PDB entry 3SBO | X-ray diffraction, 3.20 A resolution | chains C and E of the 6 polymer chains in the assembly

== Chain C (and E) ==
Name: NADP-specific glutamate dehydrogenase
Organism: Escherichia coli
Notes: EC 1.4.1.4; chain E of this document is another copy of the same molecule, construct and numbering; everything in this record applies to it too
UniProtKB: P00370 (DHE4_ECOLI); residues 1-447 here = UniProt positions 1-447
Chain sequence (447 residues; each row starts with the number of its first residue):
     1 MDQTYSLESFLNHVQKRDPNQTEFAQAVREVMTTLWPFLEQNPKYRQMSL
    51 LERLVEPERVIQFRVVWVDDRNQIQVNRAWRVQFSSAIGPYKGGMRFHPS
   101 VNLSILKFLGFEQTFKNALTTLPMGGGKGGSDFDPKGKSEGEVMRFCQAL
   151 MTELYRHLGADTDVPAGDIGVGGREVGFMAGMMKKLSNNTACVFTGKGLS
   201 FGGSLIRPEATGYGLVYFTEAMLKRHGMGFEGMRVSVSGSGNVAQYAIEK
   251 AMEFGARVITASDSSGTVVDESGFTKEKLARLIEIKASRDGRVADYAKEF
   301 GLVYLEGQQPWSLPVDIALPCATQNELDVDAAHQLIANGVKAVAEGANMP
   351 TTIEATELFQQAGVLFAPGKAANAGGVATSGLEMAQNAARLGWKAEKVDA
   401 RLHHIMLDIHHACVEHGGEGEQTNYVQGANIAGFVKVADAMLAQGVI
Unresolved in the structure: 1-5 (chain E: 1-5, 308)

== Interface between chain C and chain E ==
Residue-residue contacts (16):
  T152(C) with K185(E); L186(E)
  E153(C) with K185(E)
  Y155(C) with Y155(E); L186(E), hydrogen bond (side chain-backbone)
  R156(C) with K185(E), hydrogen bond (side chain-backbone); L186(E), hydrogen bond (side chain-backbone); N188(E)
  K185(C) with T152(E); E153(E), salt bridge; R156(E), hydrogen bond (backbone-side chain)
  L186(C) with T152(E); Y155(E), hydrogen bond (backbone-side chain); R156(E), hydrogen bond (backbone-side chain); L186(E), hydrophobic
  N188(C) with R156(E)
Also at the interface, not in a pair above, chain C (9 interface residues in all): R64, N72
Also at the interface, not in a pair above, chain E (11 interface residues in all): R64, D70, M182, S187

== Summary ==
9 residues of chain C and 11 residues of chain E are in contact; the contacts include 6 hydrogen bonds and 1
salt bridge. Polar contacts include K185(C)-E153(E), Y155(C)-L186(E) and R156(C)-K185(E).
Both chains are NADP-specific glutamate dehydrogenase (Escherichia coli). Entry 3SBO (Structure of E.coli GDH
from native source) was determined by X-ray diffraction, deposited together with 2XHY, 3NBU and 3N6Q.
